Entry 7ADD (electron microscopy, 4.30 A resolution (low resolution: residue-level contacts below are approximate; hydrogen-bond / salt-bridge calls are withheld)); this record covers chains X and R of the 15 polymer chains in the assembly.

== Chain X ==
Name: DNA-directed RNA polymerase subunit beta
Source organism: Escherichia coli
Notes: EC 2.7.7.6
UniProtKB: P0A8V4 (RPOB_ECO57); residue numbers follow UniProt; this construct covers 1-1342
Amino-acid sequence (1342 residues; row label = number of the first residue in the row):
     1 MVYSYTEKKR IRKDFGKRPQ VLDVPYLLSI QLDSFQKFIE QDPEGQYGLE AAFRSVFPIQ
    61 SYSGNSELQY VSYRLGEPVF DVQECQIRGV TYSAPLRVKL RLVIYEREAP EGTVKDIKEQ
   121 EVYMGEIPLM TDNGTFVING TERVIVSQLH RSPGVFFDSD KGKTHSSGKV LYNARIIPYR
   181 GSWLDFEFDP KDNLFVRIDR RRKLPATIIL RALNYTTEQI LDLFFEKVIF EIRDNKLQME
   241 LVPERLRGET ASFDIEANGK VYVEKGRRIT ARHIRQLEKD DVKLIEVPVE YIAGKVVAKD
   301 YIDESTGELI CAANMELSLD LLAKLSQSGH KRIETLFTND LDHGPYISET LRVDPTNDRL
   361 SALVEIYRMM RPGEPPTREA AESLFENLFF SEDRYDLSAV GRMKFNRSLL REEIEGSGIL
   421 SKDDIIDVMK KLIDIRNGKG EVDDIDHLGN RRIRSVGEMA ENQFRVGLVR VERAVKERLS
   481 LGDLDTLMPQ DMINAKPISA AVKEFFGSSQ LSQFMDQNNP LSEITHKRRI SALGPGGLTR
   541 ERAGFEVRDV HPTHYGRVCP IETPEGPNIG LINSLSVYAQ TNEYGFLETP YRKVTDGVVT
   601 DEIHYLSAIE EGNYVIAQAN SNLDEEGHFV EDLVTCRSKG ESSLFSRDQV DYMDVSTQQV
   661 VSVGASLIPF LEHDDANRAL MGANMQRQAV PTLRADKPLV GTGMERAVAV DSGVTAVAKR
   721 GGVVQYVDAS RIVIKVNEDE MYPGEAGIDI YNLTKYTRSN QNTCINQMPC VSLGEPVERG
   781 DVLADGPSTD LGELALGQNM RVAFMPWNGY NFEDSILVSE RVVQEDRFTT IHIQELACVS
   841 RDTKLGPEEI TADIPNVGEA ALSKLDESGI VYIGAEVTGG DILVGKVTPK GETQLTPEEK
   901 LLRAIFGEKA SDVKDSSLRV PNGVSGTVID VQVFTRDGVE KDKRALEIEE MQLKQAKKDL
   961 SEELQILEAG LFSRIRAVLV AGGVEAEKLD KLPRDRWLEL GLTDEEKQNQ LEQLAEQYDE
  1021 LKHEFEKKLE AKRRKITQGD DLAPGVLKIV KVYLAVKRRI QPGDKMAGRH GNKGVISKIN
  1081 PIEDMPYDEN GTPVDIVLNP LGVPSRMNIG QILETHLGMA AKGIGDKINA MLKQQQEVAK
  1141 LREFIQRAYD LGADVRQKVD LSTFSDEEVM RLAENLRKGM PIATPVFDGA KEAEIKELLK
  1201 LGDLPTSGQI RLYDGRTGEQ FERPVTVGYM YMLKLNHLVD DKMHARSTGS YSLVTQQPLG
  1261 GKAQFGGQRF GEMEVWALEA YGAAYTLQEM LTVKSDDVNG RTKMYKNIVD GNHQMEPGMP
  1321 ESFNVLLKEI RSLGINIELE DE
Not modelled in the structure: 1, 1342
Curated features (UniProtKB/Swiss-Prot):
  - modified residue (N6-acetyllysine): Lys1022, Lys1200

== Chain R ==
Molecule: rut RNA
Sequence (99 nucleotides; each row starts with the number of its first residue):
     1 GGGAUAACCC CGCUCUUACA CAUUCCAGCC CUGAAAAAGG GCAUCAAAUU AAACCACACC
    61 UAUGGUGUAU GUCAAAUUAA ACCACACCUG GCGUGUGGC
Not modelled in the structure: 1-18, 27-79
Metal / ion sites: Mg2+: C99 (shared with 3 residues of chain Y)

== Chain X / chain R interface ==
Pairs across the interface (20):
  Gln510(X) with U94(R); G95(R)
  Gln513(X) with G95(R); U96(R)
  Phe514(X) with G95(R)
  Leu533(X) with U96(R)
  Arg540(X) with G95(R); U96(R)
  Pro564(X) with G97(R)
  Glu565(X) with G98(R)
  Asn568(X) with U96(R); G97(R)
  Gln688(X) with G97(R); G98(R)
  Lys1073(X) with C99(R)
  His1237(X) with G97(R); G98(R)
  Leu1259(X) with G90(R)
  Gly1260(X) with G90(R)
  Gln1264(X) with G90(R)
Other interface residues (no listed pair), chain X (19 interface residues in all): Ser509, Asn684, Arg687, Arg919, Lys1065
Other interface residues (no listed pair), chain R (8 interface residues in all): C88

== Summary ==
19 residues of chain X and 8 residues of chain R are in contact.
Chain X is DNA-directed RNA polymerase subunit beta (Escherichia coli) and chain R is rut RNA; the structure,
Transcription termination intermediate complex IIIa, was determined by electron microscopy, deposited together
with 6Z9P, 6Z9Q, 6Z9R, 6Z9S, 6Z9T, 7ADB, 7ADC and 7ADE.
